Entry 7M7G (electron microscopy, 4.10 A resolution (low resolution: residue-level contacts below are approximate; hydrogen-bond / salt-bridge calls are withheld)); this record covers chains A and F of the 6 polymer chains in the assembly.

# Chain A
Protein: EryAI, 6-deoxyerythronolide-B synthase EryA3, modules 5 and 6 chimera
Source organism: Saccharopolyspora erythraea
Notes: EC 2.3.1.94; fragment: EryA1  + EryA3
UniProt: chimeric construct of Q5UNP6, Q03133: residues 32-1485 from Q5UNP6 (Q5UNP6_SACER) positions 557-2010 (UniProt number = residue number + 525); residues 1491-1767 from Q03133 positions 2896-3172 (UniProt number = residue number + 1405)
Chain sequence (1784 residues; numbered 1 to 1784; the number before each row is that of its first residue):
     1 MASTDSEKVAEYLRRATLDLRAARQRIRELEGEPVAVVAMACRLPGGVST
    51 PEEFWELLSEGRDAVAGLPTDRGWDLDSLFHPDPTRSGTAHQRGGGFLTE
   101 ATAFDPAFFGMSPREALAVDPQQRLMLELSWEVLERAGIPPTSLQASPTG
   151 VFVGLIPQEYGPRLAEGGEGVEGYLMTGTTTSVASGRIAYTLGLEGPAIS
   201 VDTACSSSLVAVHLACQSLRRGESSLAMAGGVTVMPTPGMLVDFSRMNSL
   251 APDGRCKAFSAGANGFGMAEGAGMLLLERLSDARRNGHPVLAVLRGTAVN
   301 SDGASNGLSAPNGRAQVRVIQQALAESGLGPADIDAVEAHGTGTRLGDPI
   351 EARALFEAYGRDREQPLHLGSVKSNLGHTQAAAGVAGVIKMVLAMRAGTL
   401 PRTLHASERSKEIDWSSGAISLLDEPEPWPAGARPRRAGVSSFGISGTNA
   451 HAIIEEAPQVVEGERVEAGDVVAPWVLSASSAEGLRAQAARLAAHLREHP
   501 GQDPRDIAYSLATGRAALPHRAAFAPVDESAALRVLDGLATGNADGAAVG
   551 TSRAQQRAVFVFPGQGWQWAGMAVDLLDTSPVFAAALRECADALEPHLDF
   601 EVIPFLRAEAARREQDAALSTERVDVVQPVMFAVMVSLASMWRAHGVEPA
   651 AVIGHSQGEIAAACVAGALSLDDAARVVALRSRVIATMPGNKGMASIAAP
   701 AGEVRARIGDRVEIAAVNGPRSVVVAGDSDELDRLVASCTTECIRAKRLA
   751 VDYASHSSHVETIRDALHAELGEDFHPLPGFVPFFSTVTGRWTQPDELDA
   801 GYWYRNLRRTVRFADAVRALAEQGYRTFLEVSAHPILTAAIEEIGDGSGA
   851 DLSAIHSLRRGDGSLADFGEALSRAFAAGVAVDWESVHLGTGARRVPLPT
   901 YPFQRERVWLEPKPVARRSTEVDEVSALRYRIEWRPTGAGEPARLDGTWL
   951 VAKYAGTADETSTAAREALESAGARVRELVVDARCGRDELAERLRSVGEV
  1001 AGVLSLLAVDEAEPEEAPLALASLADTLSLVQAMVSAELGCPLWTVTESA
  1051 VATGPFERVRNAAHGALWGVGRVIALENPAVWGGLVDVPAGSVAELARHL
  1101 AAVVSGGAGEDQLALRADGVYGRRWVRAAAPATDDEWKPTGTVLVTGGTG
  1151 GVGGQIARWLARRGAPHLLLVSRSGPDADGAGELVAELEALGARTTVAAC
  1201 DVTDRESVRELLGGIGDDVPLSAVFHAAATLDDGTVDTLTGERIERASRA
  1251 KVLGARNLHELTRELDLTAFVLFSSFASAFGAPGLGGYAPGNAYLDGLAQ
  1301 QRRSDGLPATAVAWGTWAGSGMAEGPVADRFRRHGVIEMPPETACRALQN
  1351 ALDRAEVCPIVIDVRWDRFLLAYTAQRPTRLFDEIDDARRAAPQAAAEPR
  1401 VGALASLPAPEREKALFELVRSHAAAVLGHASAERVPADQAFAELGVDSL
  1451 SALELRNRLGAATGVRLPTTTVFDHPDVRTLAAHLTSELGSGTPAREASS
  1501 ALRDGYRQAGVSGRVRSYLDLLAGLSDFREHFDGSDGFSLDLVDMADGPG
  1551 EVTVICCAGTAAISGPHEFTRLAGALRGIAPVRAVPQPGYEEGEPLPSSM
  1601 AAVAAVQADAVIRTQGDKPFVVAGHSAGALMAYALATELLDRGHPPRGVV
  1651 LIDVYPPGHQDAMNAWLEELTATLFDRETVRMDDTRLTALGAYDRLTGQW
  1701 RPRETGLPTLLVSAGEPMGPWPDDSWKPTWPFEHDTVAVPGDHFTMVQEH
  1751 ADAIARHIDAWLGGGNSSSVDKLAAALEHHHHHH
Unresolved in the structure: 667-674, 768-783, 1126-1135, 1391-1784
Sequence notes: expression tag (1-31, 1768-1784); linker (1486-1490)
Swiss-Prot annotation at these positions:
  - active site: Ser-1626 (Nucleophile), His-1743 (Proton acceptor)
  - binding site (substrate): Thr-1560, Ala-1627, Asp-1653
Reported in the primary citation:
  - conformationally variable residues (domain motion): Thr-551 to Gln-555, Arg-860 to Ser-864

# Chain F
Protein: 1B2 (light chain)
Source organism: Homo sapiens
Chain sequence (236 residues; numbered 1 to 236; the number before each row is that of its first residue):
     1 LFAIPLVVPFYSHSALDVVMTQSPLSLPVTPGEPASISCRSSQSLLHSNG
    51 YNYLDWYLQKPGQSPQLLIYLGSNRASGVPDRFSGSGSGTDFTLKISRVE
   101 AEDVGVYYCMQSLQTPRLTFGPGTKVDIKRTVAAPSVFIFPPSDEQLKSG
   151 TASVVCLLNNFYPRGAKVQWKVDNALQSGNSQESVTEQDSKDSTYSLSST
   201 LTLSKADYEKHKVYACEVTHQGLSSPVTKSFNRGEC
Unresolved in the structure: 1-16, 173-177, 211-214, 232-236
Cystine bridges: Cys-39/Cys-109, Cys-156/Cys-216

# How chain A and chain F interact
Residue-residue contacts (19; chain A residue first):
  Met-1(A) / Thr-115(F)
  Ala-2(A) / Thr-115(F)
  Asp-5(A) / His-47(F)
  Asp-5(A) / Tyr-53(F)
  Lys-8(A) / Ser-112(F)
  Lys-8(A) / Leu-113(F)
  Val-9(A) / Tyr-53(F)
  Tyr-12(A) / Asp-55(F)
  Tyr-12(A) / Tyr-70(F)
  Tyr-12(A) / Leu-71(F)
  Tyr-12(A) / Ser-112(F)
  Arg-15(A) / Tyr-70(F)
  Arg-15(A) / Ala-76(F)
  Arg-15(A) / Ser-77(F)
  Ala-16(A) / Tyr-70(F)
  Asp-19(A) / Tyr-70(F)
  Asp-19(A) / Arg-75(F)
  Asp-19(A) / Ala-76(F)
  Asp-19(A) / Ser-77(F)
Other interface residues (no listed pair), chain A (10 interface residues in all): Ala-22
Other interface residues (no listed pair), chain F (13 interface residues in all): Asn-49, Pro-116

# Overview
10 residues of chain A face 13 of chain F across their interface. Curated annotation (UniProt) lists
active-site residues Ser-1626(A) and His-1743(A) and 3 substrate-binding residues on chain A. The paper
reports conformational variability at Thr-551(A) and Arg-860(A).
Chain A is EryAI, 6-deoxyerythronolide-B synthase EryA3, modules 5 and 6 chimera (Saccharopolyspora erythraea)
and chain F is 1B2 (light chain) (Homo sapiens); the structure, 6-Deoxyerythronolide B synthase (DEBS) module
1 in complex with antibody fragment 1B2: State 2, was determined by electron microscopy (same publication as
7M7E, 7M7F, 7M7H, 7M7I and 7M7J).
